Entry 8VB4 (electron microscopy, 2.98 A resolution); this record covers chains A and O of the 24 polymer chains in the assembly.

# Chain A
Molecule: Portal protein (gp35)
Source organism: Pectobacterium phage PhiM1
UniProtKB: A0A1P7WG10 (A0A1P7WG10_9CAUD); residues 1-503 here = UniProt positions 1-503
Sequence (503 residues; each row starts with the number of its first residue):
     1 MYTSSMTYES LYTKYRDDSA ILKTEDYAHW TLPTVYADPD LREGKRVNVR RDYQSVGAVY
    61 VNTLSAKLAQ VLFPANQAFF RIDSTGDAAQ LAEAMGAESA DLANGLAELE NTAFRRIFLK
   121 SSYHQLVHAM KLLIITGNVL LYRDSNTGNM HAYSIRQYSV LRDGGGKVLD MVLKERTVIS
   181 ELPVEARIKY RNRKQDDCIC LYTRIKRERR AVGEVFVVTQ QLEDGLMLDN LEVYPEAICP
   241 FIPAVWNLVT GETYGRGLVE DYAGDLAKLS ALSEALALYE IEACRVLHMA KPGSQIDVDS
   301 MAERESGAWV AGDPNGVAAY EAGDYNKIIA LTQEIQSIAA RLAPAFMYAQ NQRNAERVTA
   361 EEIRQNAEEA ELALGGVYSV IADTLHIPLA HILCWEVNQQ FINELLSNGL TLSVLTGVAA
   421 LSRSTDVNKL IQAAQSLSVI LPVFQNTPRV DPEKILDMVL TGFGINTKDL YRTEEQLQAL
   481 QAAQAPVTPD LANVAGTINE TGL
Unresolved in the structure: 1-6, 350-358, 485-503

# Chain O
Molecule: Adaptor protein (gp52)
Source organism: Pectobacterium phage PhiM1
UniProtKB: A0A1P7WG03 (A0A1P7WG03_9CAUD); residue numbers follow UniProt; this construct covers 1-185
Sequence (185 residues; each row starts with the number of its first residue):
     1 MELLDAVNTC LTALGEARVT STDTRHPSVA LILQTLATKQ KLLLERGWWF NTQDEEMFPD
    61 LLGRIPYPAA SISVESLDGY NIYSKRNNFL FNNTCNTMYF TGPVCIRVTY NLDFEDLPES
   121 VATVITYRAA RAVYVGDLGN DASVQDLVLN EQQAMLLVEE QHMRNKKHST RRRRPWGKYQ
   181 NALSG

# Interface between chain A and chain O
Pairs across the interface (12):
  Arg46(A) - Gly185(O)  hydrogen bond (side chain-backbone)
  Asn48(A) - Gly185(O)
  Val49(A) - Gly185(O)  hydrogen bond (backbone-backbone)
  Arg50(A) - Gln180(O)
  Arg50(A) - Leu183(O)  hydrogen bond (side chain-backbone)
  Arg50(A) - Ser184(O)  hydrogen bond
  Arg50(A) - Gly185(O)
  Tyr53(A) - Gln180(O)
  Glu274(A) - Arg171(O)  salt bridge
  Leu278(A) - Trp176(O)  hydrophobic
  Glu282(A) - Thr170(O)  hydrogen bond
  Arg285(A) - Arg173(O)
Interface residues without a listed pair, chain A (14 interface residues in all): Val47, Arg51, Asp52, Ala277, Ile281
Interface residues without a listed pair, chain O (10 interface residues in all): Pro175, Tyr179

# Summary
14 residues of chain A face 10 of chain O across their interface; the contacts include 5 hydrogen bonds and 1
salt bridge. Polar contacts include Glu274(A)-Arg171(O), Arg46(A)-Gly185(O) and Arg50(A)-Leu183(O).
Chain A is Portal protein (gp35) and chain O is Adaptor protein (gp52), both from Pectobacterium phage PhiM1;
the structure, C12 portal and adaptor complex of the mature bacteriophage PhiM1 particle, was determined by
electron microscopy (same publication as 8VB0, 8VB2 and 8VBX).
